Entry 3IR1 (X-ray diffraction, 2.15 A resolution); this record covers chain A.

Chain A:
Molecule: Outer membrane lipoprotein GNA1946
Organism: Neisseria meningitidis
Notes: fragment: residues in UNP 43-287
UniProtKB: Q7BMQ8 (Q7BMQ8_NEIME); residue numbers follow UniProt; this construct covers 43-287
Chain sequence (245 residues; numbered 43 to 287; the number before each row is that of its first residue):
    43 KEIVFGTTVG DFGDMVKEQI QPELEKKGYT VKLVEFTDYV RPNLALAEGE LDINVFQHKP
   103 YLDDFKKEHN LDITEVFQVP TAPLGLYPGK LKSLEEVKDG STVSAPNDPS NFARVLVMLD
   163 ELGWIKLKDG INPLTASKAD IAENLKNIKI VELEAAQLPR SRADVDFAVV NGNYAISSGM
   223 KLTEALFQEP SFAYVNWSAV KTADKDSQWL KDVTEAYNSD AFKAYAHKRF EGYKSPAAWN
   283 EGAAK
Disordered / not traced: 282-287
Small-molecule neighbours: methionine (MET): Phe54, Tyr81, Phe98, Gln99, His100, Tyr103, Thr123, Ala124, Asn153, Arg156, Asn213, Gly214, Asn215, Tyr236, Asn238

Summary:
Bound to chain A: methionine.
Chain A is Outer membrane lipoprotein GNA1946 (Neisseria meningitidis); the structure, Crystal Structure of
Lipoprotein GNA1946 from Neisseria meningitidis, was determined by X-ray diffraction, deposited together with
3GXA.
